6G9Q - chains H and P of the 5 polymer chains in the assembly; structure by X-ray diffraction, 1.89 A resolution.

Chain H:
Protein: T-cell receptor beta chain V region C5, T-cell receptor beta-1 chain C region
From: Mus musculus
UniProtKB: chimeric construct of P04213, P01852: residues 1-111 from P04213 (TVB5_MOUSE) positions 11-121 (UniProt number = residue number + 10); residues 112-238 from P01852 positions 1-127 (UniProt number = residue number - 111)
Sequence (238 residues; numbered 1 to 238; the number before each row is that of its first residue):
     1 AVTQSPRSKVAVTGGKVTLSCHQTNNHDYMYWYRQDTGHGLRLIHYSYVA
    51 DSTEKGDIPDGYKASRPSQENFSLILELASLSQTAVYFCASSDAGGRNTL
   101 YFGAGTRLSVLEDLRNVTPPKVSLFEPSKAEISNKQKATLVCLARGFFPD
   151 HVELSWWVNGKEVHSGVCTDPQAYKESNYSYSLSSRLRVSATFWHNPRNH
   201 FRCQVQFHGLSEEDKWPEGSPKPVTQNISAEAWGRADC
Disordered / not traced: 238
Disulfides: C21-C89, C142-C203
Differences from the reference sequence: conflict D93 (Gly103 in P04213), A94 (Thr104 in P04213), R97 (Leu108 in P04213), N98 (Asp109 in P04213), L100 (Gln111 in P04213), A104 (Pro115 in P04213), S109 (Leu120 in P04213), S133 (Ala22 in P01852), C168 (Ser57 in P01852), S182 (Cys71 in P01852)
Swiss-Prot annotation at these positions:
  - glycosylation (N-linked (GlcNAc...) asparagine): N178, N227

Chain P:
Protein: Dopamine beta-hydroxylase
Notes: EC 1.14.17.1
UniProtKB: Q64237 (DOPO_MOUSE); residues 1-9 here correspond to UniProt positions 557-565 (UniProt number = residue number + 556)
Sequence (9 residues; each row starts with the number of its first residue):
     1 KAPYDYAPI
Differences from the reference sequence: engineered mutation P3 (Leu559 in Q64237)

Chain H / chain P interface:
Contacting residue pairs (6; chain H residue first):
  D93(H) with P8(P)
  A94(H) with P8(P)
  R97(H) with Y4(P); Y6(P)
  N98(H) with Y6(P), hydrogen bond (side chain-backbone); A7(P)

Summary:
Chain H and chain P each contribute 4 residues to their interface; the contacts include 1 hydrogen bond. Its
one hydrogen-bonded contact is N98(H)-Y6(P).
Here chain H is T-cell receptor beta chain V region C5, T-cell receptor beta-1 chain C region (Mus musculus)
and chain P is Dopamine beta-hydroxylase. Entry 6G9Q (Ternary complex of P14 TCR with murine MHC class I H-2
Db in complex with self-antigen ...) was determined by X-ray diffraction.
